Entry 6WGG (electron microscopy, 8.10 A resolution (very low resolution: no residue pairs are listed; an interface is given only as per-side residue counts)); this record covers chains C and E of the 16 polymer chains in the assembly.

== Chain C ==
Protein: Origin recognition complex subunit 3
Organism: Saccharomyces cerevisiae
Reference sequence: P54790 (ORC3_YEAST); residue numbers follow UniProt; this construct covers 1-616
Sequence (616 residues; row label = number of the first residue in the row):
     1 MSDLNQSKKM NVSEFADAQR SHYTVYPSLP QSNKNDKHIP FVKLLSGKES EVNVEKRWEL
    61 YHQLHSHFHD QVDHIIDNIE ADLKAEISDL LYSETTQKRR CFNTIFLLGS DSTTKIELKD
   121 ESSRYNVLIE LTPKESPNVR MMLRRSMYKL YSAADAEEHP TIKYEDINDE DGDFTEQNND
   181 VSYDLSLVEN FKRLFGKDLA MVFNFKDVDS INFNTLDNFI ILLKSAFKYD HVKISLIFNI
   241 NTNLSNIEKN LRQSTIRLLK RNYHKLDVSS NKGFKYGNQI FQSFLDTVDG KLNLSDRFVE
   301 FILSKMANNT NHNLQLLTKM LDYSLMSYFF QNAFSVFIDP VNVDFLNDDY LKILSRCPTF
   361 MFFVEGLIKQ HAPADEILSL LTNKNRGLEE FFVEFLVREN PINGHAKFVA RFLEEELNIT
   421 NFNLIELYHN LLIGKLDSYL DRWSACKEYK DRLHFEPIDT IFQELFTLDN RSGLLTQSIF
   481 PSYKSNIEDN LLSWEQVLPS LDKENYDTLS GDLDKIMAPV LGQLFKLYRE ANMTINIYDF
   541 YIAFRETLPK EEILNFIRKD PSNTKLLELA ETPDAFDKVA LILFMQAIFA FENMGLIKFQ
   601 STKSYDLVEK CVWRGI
Disordered / not traced: 1-15, 28-54, 160-179, 500-508, 616
Swiss-Prot annotation at these positions:
  - modified residue: Ser-2 (N-acetylserine)

== Chain E ==
Protein: Origin recognition complex subunit 5
Organism: Saccharomyces cerevisiae
Reference sequence: P50874 (ORC5_YEAST); residues 1-479 here = UniProt positions 1-479
Sequence (479 residues; numbered 1 to 479; the number before each row is that of its first residue):
     1 MNVTTPEVAF REYQTNCLAS YISADPDITP SNLILQGYSG TGKTYTLKKY FNANPNLHAV
    61 WLEPVELVSW KPLLQAIART VQYKLKTLYP NIPTTDYDPL QVEEPFLLVK TLHNIFVQYE
   121 SLQEKTCLFL ILDGFDSLQD LDAALFNKYI KLNELLPKDS KINIKFIYTM LETSFLQRYS
   181 THCIPTVMFP RYNVDEVSTI LVMSRCGELM EDSCLRKRII EEQITDCTDD QFQNVAANFI
   241 HLIVQAFHSY TGNDIFALND LIDFKWPKYV SRITKENIFE PLALYKSAIK LFLSTDDNLS
   301 ENGQGESAIT TNRDDLENSQ TYDLSIISKY LLIASYICSY LEPRYDASIF SRKTRIIQGR
   361 AAYGRRKKKE VNPRYLQPSL FAIERLLAIF QAIFPIQGKA ESGSLSALRE ESLMKANIEV
   421 FQNLSELHTL KLIATTMNKN IDYLSPKVRW KVNVPWEIIK EISESVHFNI SDYFSDIHE
Disordered / not traced: 1, 300-318, 354-371, 396-411, 477-479
Swiss-Prot annotation at these positions:
  - binding site (ATP): Gly-37 to Thr-44
Ligand contacts:
  - ATP-gamma-S (AGS; phosphothiophosphoric acid-adenylate ester), molecule 1: Val-8, Ala-9, Phe-10, Tyr-38, Ser-39, Gly-40, Thr-41, Gly-42, Lys-43, Thr-44, Tyr-45, Asp-133, Tyr-192, Ile-200, Ile-255, Phe-256
  - ATP-gamma-S (AGS), molecule 2: Lys-151, Glu-154, Lys-158

== Chain C / chain E interface ==
At this resolution (8 A) residue pairs are not listed: 47 residues of chain C and 40 of chain E lie at the interface.

== In short ==
47 residues of chain C and 40 residues of chain E are in contact. Chain E binds ATP-gamma-S. Curated
annotation (UniProt) lists 8 ATP-binding residues on chain E.
Chain C is Origin recognition complex subunit 3 and chain E is Origin recognition complex subunit 5, both from
Saccharomyces cerevisiae; the structure, Atomic model of pre-insertion mutant OCCM-DNA
complex(ORC-Cdc6-Cdt1-Mcm2-7 with Mcm6 WHD truncation), was determined by electron microscopy (same
publication as 6WGC, 6WGF and 6WGI).
